Entry 4A6V (X-ray diffraction, 1.46 A resolution); this record covers chain A.

== Chain A ==
Protein: Methionine aminopeptidase
From: Escherichia coli
Notes: EC 3.4.11.18
Reference sequence: C6EAB7 (C6EAB7_ECOBD); residue numbers follow UniProt; this construct covers 1-264
Amino-acid sequence (265 residues; row label = number of the first residue in the row):
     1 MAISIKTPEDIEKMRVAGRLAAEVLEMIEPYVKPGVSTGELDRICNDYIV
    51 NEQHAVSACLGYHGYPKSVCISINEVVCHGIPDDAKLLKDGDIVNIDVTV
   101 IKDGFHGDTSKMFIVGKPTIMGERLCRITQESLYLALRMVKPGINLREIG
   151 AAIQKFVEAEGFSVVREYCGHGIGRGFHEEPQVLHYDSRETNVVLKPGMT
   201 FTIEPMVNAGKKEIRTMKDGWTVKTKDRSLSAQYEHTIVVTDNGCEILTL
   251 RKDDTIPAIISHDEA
Unresolved in the structure: 1
Construct notes: expression tag (265)
Ion coordination: Mn2+ site 1: Asp97, Asp108, Glu235 (together with IKY); Mn2+ site 2: Asp108, His171, Glu204, Glu235 (together with IKY)
Small-molecule neighbours:
  - carbonate ion (CO3): His79, Tyr168, Cys169, Met206
  - IKY (N-hydroxy-2-[2-(trifluoromethyl)phenyl]-1,3-oxazole-4-carboxamide): Cys59, Tyr62, Tyr65, Cys70, His79, Asp97, Asp108, His171, Phe177, His178, Glu204, Trp221, Glu235

== Summary ==
Ligands of chain A: carbonate ion and compound IKY. Asp97, Asp108 and Glu235 form the Mn2+ site 1. The Mn2+
site 2 is built by Asp108, His171, Glu204 and Glu235.
Chain A is Methionine aminopeptidase (Escherichia coli); the structure, X-ray structures of oxazole
hydroxamate EcMetAp-Mn complexes, was determined by X-ray diffraction, deposited together with 4A6W.
